5WQL - chains D and E of the 4 polymer chains in the assembly; structure by X-ray diffraction, 2.30 A resolution.

== Chain D ==
Molecule: Tail-specific protease
Source organism: Escherichia coli K-12
Notes: EC 3.4.21.102
Reference sequence: P23865 (PRC_ECOLI); residues 1-682 here = UniProt positions 1-682
Chain sequence (682 residues; each row starts with the number of its first residue):
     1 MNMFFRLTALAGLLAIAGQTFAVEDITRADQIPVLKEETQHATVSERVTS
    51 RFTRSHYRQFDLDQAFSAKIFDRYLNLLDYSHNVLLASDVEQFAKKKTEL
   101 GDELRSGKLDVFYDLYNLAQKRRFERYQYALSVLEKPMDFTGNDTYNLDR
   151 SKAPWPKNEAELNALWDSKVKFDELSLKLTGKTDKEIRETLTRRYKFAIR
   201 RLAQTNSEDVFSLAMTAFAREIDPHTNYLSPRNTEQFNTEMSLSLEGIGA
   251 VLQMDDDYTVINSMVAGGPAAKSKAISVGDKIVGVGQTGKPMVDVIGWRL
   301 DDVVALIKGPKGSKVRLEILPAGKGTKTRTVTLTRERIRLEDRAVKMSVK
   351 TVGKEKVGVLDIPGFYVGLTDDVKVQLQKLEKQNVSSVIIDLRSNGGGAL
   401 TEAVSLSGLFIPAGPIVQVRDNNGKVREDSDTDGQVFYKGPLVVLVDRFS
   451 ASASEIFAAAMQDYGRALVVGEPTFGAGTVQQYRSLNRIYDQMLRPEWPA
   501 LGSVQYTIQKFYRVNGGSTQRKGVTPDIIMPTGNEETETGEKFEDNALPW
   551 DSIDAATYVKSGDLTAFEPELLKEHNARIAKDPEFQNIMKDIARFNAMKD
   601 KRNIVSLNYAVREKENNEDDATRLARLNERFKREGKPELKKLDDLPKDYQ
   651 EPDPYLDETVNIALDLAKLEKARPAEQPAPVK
Unresolved in the structure: 1-24, 433-434, 674-682
Sequence notes: engineered mutation A477 (Lys in P23865)
Swiss-Prot annotation at these positions:
  - active site (Charge relay system): S452, D463
  - mutagenesis: G397 (G397A: Loss of activity. Perturbs protein structure), G398 (G398A: Loss of activity. Perturbs protein structure), S452 (S452A: Loss of activity; S452C: Reduces activity by over 90%), E455 (E455A: Loss of activity. Perturbs protein structure), D463 (D463A: Loss of activity; D463N: Reduces activity by 90%), T474 (T474A: Loss of activity. Perturbs protein structure)
From the paper describing this entry:
  - catalytic residues: S452
  - mutagenesis - K477A: abolished catalytic activity on MepS
  - mutagenesis - K308W: unchanged catalytic activity on MepS
  - mutagenesis - K308W: unchanged growth
  - binding site for Leu-ser-arg-ser: L245, I248, L252, V304, I307, L340, D342
  - binding site for Ala-ala-ala-ala-ala-ala: L400, A453, I456, V480, Y483
  - mutagenesis - L245A, L340A: decreased catalytic activity on MepS
  - mutagenesis - L245A/L340G, L340G: abolished catalytic activity

== Chain E ==
Molecule: Ala-ala-ala-ala
Source organism: Escherichia coli K-12
Chain sequence (4 residues; each row starts with the number of its first residue):
     1 AAAA

== Chain D / chain E interface ==
Contacting residue pairs - 17 pairs, chain D then chain E:
  L245(D) - A4(E)
  G247(D) - A4(E)
  I248(D) - A4(E)  hydrogen bond (backbone-backbone)
  G249(D) - A4(E)  hydrogen bond (backbone-backbone)
  A250(D) - A2(E)
  A250(D) - A3(E)
  A250(D) - A4(E)  hydrogen bond (backbone-backbone)
  V251(D) - A2(E)
  L252(D) - A1(E)
  L252(D) - A2(E)  hydrogen bond (backbone-backbone)
  L252(D) - A4(E)  hydrophobic
  Q253(D) - A1(E)
  V304(D) - A3(E)
  V304(D) - A4(E)  hydrophobic
  I307(D) - A4(E)  hydrophobic
  K308(D) - A3(E)
  K308(D) - A4(E)
Interface residues without a listed pair, chain D (12 interface residues in all): L300

== Overview ==
The interface between chain D and chain E involves 12 residues on one side and 4 on the other, with 4 hydrogen
bonds. Polar contacts include G249(D)-A4(E), I248(D)-A4(E) and A250(D)-A4(E). From the paper: the catalytic
residue S452(D); L245A and L340A of chain D reduce catalytic activity on MepS; 6 substitutions were tested in
all.
Chain D is Tail-specific protease and chain E is Ala-ala-ala-ala, both from Escherichia coli K-12; the
structure, Structure of a PDZ-protease bound to a substrate-binding adaptor, was determined by X-ray
diffraction.
